Entry 6MHE (X-ray diffraction, 2.20 A resolution); this record covers chains A and C.

== Chain A ==
Protein: Guanine nucleotide-binding protein G(k) subunit alpha
Source organism: Rattus norvegicus
Reference sequence: P08753 (GNAI3_RAT); residue numbers follow UniProt; this construct covers 26-354
Sequence (350 residues; row label = number of the first residue in the row):
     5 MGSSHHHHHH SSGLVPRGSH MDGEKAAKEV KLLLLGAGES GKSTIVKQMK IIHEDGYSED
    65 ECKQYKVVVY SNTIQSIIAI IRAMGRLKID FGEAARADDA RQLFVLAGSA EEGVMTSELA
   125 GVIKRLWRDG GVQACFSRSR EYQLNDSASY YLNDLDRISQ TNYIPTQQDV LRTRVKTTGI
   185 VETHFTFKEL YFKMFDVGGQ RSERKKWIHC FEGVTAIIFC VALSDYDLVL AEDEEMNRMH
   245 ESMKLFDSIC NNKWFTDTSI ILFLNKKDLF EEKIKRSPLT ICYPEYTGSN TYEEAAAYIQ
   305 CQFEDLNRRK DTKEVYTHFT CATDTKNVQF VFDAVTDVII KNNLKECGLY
Disordered / not traced: 5-17, 348-354
Sequence notes: initiating methionine (5); expression tag (6-25)
Ligand contacts: GDP (guanosine-5'-diphosphate): A41, G42, E43, S44, G45, K46, S47, T48, D150, S151, L175, R176, R178, D200, N269, K270, D272, L273, T324, C325, A326, T327
Swiss-Prot annotation at these positions:
  - region: K35 to T48 (G1 motif), D173 to T181 (G2 motif), F196 to R205 (G3 motif), I265 to D272 (G4 motif), T324 to T329 (G5 motif)
  - binding site (GTP): G42, E43, S44, G45, K46, S47, T48, D150, S151, L175, R176, T177, R178, V179, K180, T181, V201, G203, N269, K270 and 5 more in UniProt
  - binding site (Mg(2+)): S47, T181
From the paper describing this entry:
  - catalytic residues: Q204 (citing earlier work)
  - mutagenesis - Q204A, W211A, F215A: unchanged binding to GTP
  - mutagenesis - W211A, F215A: decreased stability
  - mutagenesis - V218A: unchanged stability
  - allosteric site: W211

== Chain C ==
Protein: KB752 peptide
Sequence (16 residues; numbered 1 to 16; the number before each row is that of its first residue):
     1 SRVTWYDFLM EDTKSR
Disordered / not traced: 13-16

== How chain A and chain C interact ==
Pairs across the interface (30; chain A residue first):
  V201(A) - W5(C)
  G202(A) - W5(C)  hydrogen bond (backbone-side chain)
  G203(A) - T4(C)
  Q204(A) - T4(C)
  R205(A) - V3(C)
  R205(A) - T4(C)
  S206(A) - R2(C)
  S206(A) - V3(C)  hydrogen bond (backbone-backbone)
  E207(A) - R2(C)  salt bridge
  R208(A) - S1(C)  hydrogen bond (side chain-backbone)
  R208(A) - V3(C)
  R208(A) - E11(C)  salt bridge
  W211(A) - V3(C)  hydrogen bond (side chain-backbone)
  W211(A) - T4(C)
  W211(A) - W5(C)
  W211(A) - F8(C)  hydrophobic
  I212(A) - F8(C)  hydrophobic
  F215(A) - W5(C)  hydrophobic
  F215(A) - F8(C)  hydrophobic
  F215(A) - L9(C)  hydrophobic
  K248(A) - Y6(C)
  L249(A) - W5(C)  hydrophobic
  L249(A) - Y6(C)  hydrophobic
  S252(A) - W5(C)
  S252(A) - Y6(C)
  S252(A) - M10(C)
  I253(A) - W5(C)  hydrophobic
  I253(A) - L9(C)  hydrophobic
  N256(A) - L9(C)
  K257(A) - D12(C)  salt bridge
Interface residues without a listed pair, chain A (20 interface residues in all): L39, W258, F259

== Summary ==
20 residues of chain A and 11 residues of chain C are in contact, with 4 hydrogen bonds and 3 salt bridges.
Among the polar pairs are E207(A)-R2(C), R208(A)-E11(C) and K257(A)-D12(C). Bound to chain A: GDP. The paper
reports the catalytic residue Q204(A); W211A and F215A of chain A reduce stability; 4 substitutions were
tested in all.
Here chain A is Guanine nucleotide-binding protein G(k) subunit alpha (Rattus norvegicus) and chain C is KB752
peptide. Entry 6MHE (Galphai3 co-crystallized with KB752) was determined by X-ray diffraction together with
6MHF from the same study.
